PDB entry 5L5I | X-ray diffraction, 2.90 A resolution | chains R and S of the 28 polymer chains in the assembly

# Chain R
Protein: Proteasome subunit alpha type-5
From: Saccharomyces cerevisiae (strain ATCC 204508 / S288c)
Notes: EC 3.4.25.1
Reference sequence: P32379 (PSA5_YEAST); residues -7 to 252 here correspond to UniProt positions 1-260 (UniProt number = residue number + 8)
Amino-acid sequence (260 residues; row label = number of the first residue in the row; numbers below 1 keep their minus sign (Met-7 is residue -7)):
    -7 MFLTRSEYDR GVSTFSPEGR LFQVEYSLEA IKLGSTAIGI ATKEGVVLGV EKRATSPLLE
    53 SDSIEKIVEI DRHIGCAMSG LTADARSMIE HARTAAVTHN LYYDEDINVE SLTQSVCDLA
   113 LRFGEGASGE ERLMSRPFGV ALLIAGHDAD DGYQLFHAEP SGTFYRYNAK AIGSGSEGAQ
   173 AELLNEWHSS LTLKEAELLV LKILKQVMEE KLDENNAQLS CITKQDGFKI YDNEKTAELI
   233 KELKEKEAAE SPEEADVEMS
Disordered / not traced: -7 to 0, 118-124, 243-252

# Chain S
Protein: Proteasome subunit alpha type-6
From: Saccharomyces cerevisiae (strain ATCC 204508 / S288c)
Notes: EC 3.4.25.1
Reference sequence: P40302 (PSA6_YEAST); residues 0-233 here correspond to UniProt positions 1-234 (UniProt number = residue number + 1)
Amino-acid sequence (234 residues; numbered 0 to 233; the number before each row is that of its first residue; numbering starts at 0):
     0 MFRNNYDGDT VTFSPTGRLF QVEYALEAIK QGSVTVGLRS NTHAVLVALK RNADELSSYQ
    60 KKIIKCDEHM GLSLAGLAPD ARVLSNYLRQ QCNYSSLVFN RKLAVERAGH LLCDKAQKNT
   120 QSYGGRPYGV GLLIIGYDKS GAHLLEFQPS GNVTELYGTA IGARSQGAKT YLERTLDTFI
   180 KIDGNPDELI KAGVEAISQS LRDESLTVDN LSIAIVGKDT PFTIYDGEAV AKYI
Disordered / not traced: 0-2
UniProt features mapped onto this chain:
  - modified residue: Ser13 (Phosphoserine)
  - cross-link: Lys190 (Glycyl lysine isopeptide (Lys-Gly) (interchain with G-Cter in ubiquitin))

# Chain R / chain S interface
Contacting residue pairs - 45 pairs, chain R then chain S:
  Arg2(R) - Gly7(S)
  Ser5(R) - Arg125(S)
  Thr6(R) - Gly7(S)
  Thr6(R) - Gln20(S)
  Phe7(R) - Gln20(S)  hydrogen bond (backbone-side chain)
  Phe7(R) - Tyr23(S)
  Phe7(R) - Ala24(S)  hydrophobic
  Phe7(R) - Leu76(S)  hydrophobic
  Phe7(R) - Arg125(S)
  Phe7(R) - Pro126(S)
  Phe7(R) - Gly128(S)
  Ser8(R) - Tyr23(S)
  Pro9(R) - Tyr23(S)  hydrophobic
  Pro9(R) - Glu26(S)
  Glu10(R) - Glu26(S)
  Glu10(R) - Gln30(S)
  Gly11(R) - Tyr23(S)
  Gly11(R) - Ala27(S)
  Leu13(R) - Arg125(S)
  Gln106(R) - Arg81(S)  hydrogen bond
  Asp110(R) - Arg81(S)  salt bridge
  Leu113(R) - Pro78(S)  hydrophobic
  Leu113(R) - Asp79(S)
  Leu113(R) - Arg125(S)
  Ser153(R) - Pro78(S)
  Gly154(R) - Pro78(S)
  Thr155(R) - Gln59(S)
  Phe156(R) - Gln59(S)
  Tyr157(R) - Arg50(S)
  Tyr157(R) - Ala52(S)
  Tyr157(R) - Ser57(S)
  Tyr157(R) - Gln59(S)
  Arg158(R) - Ser56(S)
  Arg158(R) - Ser57(S)  hydrogen bond (backbone-backbone)
  Tyr159(R) - Ala52(S)
  Tyr159(R) - Asp53(S)
  Tyr159(R) - Leu55(S)
  Tyr159(R) - Ser56(S)
  Asn160(R) - Leu55(S)  hydrogen bond (backbone-backbone)
  Ala161(R) - Leu55(S)
  Gln172(R) - Asp53(S)  hydrogen bond
  Gln172(R) - Leu55(S)
  Leu176(R) - Glu54(S)
  Leu176(R) - Leu55(S)  hydrophobic
  Trp179(R) - Leu55(S)  hydrophobic
Other interface residues (no listed pair), chain R (27 interface residues in all): Gly3, Glu117, Leu175
Other interface residues (no listed pair), chain S (25 interface residues in all): Asp6, Asn51, Gly123

# In short
Chain R and chain S form an interface of 27 and 25 residues respectively, with 5 hydrogen bonds and 1 salt
bridge. Polar contacts include Asp110(R)-Arg81(S), Phe7(R)-Gln20(S) and Gln106(R)-Arg81(S).
Chain R is Proteasome subunit alpha type-5 and chain S is Proteasome subunit alpha type-6, both from
Saccharomyces cerevisiae (strain ATCC 204508 / S288c); the structure, Yeast 20S proteasome with human beta5i
(1-138) and human beta6 (97-111; 118-133) in complex with epoxyketone ..., was determined by X-ray diffraction
together with 5L52, 5L54, 5L55, 5L5A, 5L5B, 5L5D and 30 further entries from the same study.
